Entry 9DUQ (electron microscopy, 2.80 A resolution); this record covers chains N and y of the 27 polymer chains in the assembly.

# Chain N
Molecule: Tubulin beta chain
From: Sus scrofa
UniProt: P02554 (TBB_PIG); the author numbering skips numbers that UniProt does not, so the offset changes along the chain: 1-44 = UniProt 1-44; 47-360 = UniProt 45-358; 369-437 = UniProt 359-427
Chain sequence (427 residues; each row starts with the number of its first residue; note: 10 numbers in that range are skipped by the numbering (no residue carries them; nothing is unmodelled there)):
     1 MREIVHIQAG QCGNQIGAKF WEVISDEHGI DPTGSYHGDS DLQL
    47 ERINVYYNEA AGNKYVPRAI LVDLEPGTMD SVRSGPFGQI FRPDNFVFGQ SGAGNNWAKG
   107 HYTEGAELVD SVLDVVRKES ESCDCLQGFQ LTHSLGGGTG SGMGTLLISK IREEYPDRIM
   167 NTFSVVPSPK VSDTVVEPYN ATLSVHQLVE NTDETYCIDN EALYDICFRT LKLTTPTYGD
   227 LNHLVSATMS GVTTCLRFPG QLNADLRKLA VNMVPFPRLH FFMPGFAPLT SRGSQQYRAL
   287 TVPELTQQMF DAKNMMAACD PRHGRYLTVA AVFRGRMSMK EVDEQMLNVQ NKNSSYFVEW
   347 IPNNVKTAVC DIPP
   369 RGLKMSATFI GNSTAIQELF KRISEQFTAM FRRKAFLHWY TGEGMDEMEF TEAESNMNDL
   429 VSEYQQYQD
UniProt features mapped onto this chain:
  - motif: M1 to I4 (MREI motif)
  - binding site (GTP): Q11, E71, S140, G144, T145, G146, N206, N228
  - binding site (Mg(2+)): E71
  - modified residue: S40 (Phosphoserine), K60 (N6-acetyllysine), S174 (Phosphoserine), T287 (Phosphothreonine), T292 (Phosphothreonine), R320 (Omega-N-methylarginine)
  - cross-link (Glycyl lysine isopeptide (Lys-Gly)): K60 (interchain with G-Cter in ubiquitin), K326 (interchain with G-Cter in ubiquitin)
Ligand contacts:
  - phosphomethylphosphonic acid guanylate ester (G2P): G10, Q11, C12, G13, Q15, I16, A99, G100, N101, N102, S140, G143, G144, T145, G146, V171, D179, N206, L209, Y224, L227, N228
  - GTP (guanosine-5'-triphosphate): Q247, L248, K254

# Chain y
Molecule: Disks large-associated protein 5
From: Homo sapiens
UniProt: Q15398 (DLGP5_HUMAN); residue numbers follow UniProt; this construct covers 87-132
Chain sequence (46 residues; each row starts with the number of its first residue):
    87 GDQRKQMLQK YKEEKQLQKL KEQREKAKRG IFKVGRYRPD MPCFLL

# Chain N / chain y interface
Contacting residue pairs (22):
  Q293(N) with V120(y)
  F296(N) with F118(y)
  R308(N) with R115(y), hydrogen bond (backbone-side chain)
  E330(N) with R122(y); Y123(y), hydrogen bond (side chain-backbone)
  Q331(N) with G121(y)
  L333(N) with Y123(y), hydrophobic
  N334(N) with V120(y); G121(y), hydrogen bond (side chain-backbone); R122(y)
  V335(N) with F118(y), hydrophobic; V120(y), hydrophobic
  K338(N) with K119(y); G121(y); R122(y)
  N339(N) with F118(y); K119(y), hydrogen bond (side chain-backbone)
  S341(N) with R115(y)
  Y342(N) with R115(y); G116(y), hydrogen bond (side chain-backbone); I117(y); F118(y), hydrophobic
Also at the interface, not in a pair above, chain N (15 interface residues in all): T292, G310, R311

# Overview
Chain N and chain y form an interface of 15 and 9 residues respectively; the contacts include 5 hydrogen
bonds. Polar contacts include R308(N)-R115(y), E330(N)-Y123(y) and N334(N)-G121(y). Ligands of chain N:
phosphomethylphosphonic acid guanylate ester and GTP.
Chain N is Tubulin beta chain (Sus scrofa) and chain y is Disks large-associated protein 5 (Homo sapiens); the
structure, HURP(65-174) bound to GMPCPP-stabilized microtubule, was determined by electron microscopy.
